PDB entry 6YXD | X-ray diffraction, 2.90 A resolution | chains A and H of the 3 polymer chains in the assembly

Chain A:
Name: Adiponectin receptor protein 2
Organism: Homo sapiens
UniProt: Q86V24 (PAQR2_HUMAN); residue numbers follow UniProt; this construct covers 100-386
Amino-acid sequence (292 residues; row label = number of the first residue in the row; note: 99 numbers in that range are skipped by the numbering (no residue carries them; nothing is unmodelled there); numbers below 1 keep their minus sign (Gly-4 is residue -4)):
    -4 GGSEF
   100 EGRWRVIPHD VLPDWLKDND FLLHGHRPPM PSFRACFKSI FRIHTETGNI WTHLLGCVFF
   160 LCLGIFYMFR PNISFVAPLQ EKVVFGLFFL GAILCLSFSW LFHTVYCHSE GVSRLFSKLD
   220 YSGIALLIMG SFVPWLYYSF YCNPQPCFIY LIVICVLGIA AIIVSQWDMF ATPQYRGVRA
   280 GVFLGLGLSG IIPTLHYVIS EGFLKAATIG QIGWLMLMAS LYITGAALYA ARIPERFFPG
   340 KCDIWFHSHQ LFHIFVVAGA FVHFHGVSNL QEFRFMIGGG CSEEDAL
Unresolved in the structure: -4 to -2, 383-386
Sequence notes: expression tag (-4 to 0)
Swiss-Prot annotation at these positions:
  - binding site (Zn(2+)): His202, His348, His352
  - mutagenesis: His202 (H202A: Abolishes response to ADIPOQ binding; when associated with A-219; A-348 and A-352), Asp219 (D219A: Impairs response to ADIPOQ binding. Abolishes response to ADIPOQ binding; when associated with A-202; A-348 and A-352), His348 (H348A: Impairs response to ADIPOQ binding. Abolishes response to ADIPOQ binding; when associated with A-202; A-219 and A-352), His352 (H352A: Abolishes response to ADIPOQ binding; when associated with A-202; A-219 and A-348)
Bound ions: Zn2+: His202, His348, His352

Chain H:
Name: V region heavy chain
Organism: Homo sapiens
Amino-acid sequence (119 residues; row label = number of the first residue in the row):
     1 EVLLQQSGPE LVKPGASVRI TCKASGYTFT DFNMDWVKQS PGKSLEWIGD FNPNSGGSIY
    61 NQKFKDKATF TVDKSSSTAY MELRSLTFED TAVYYCARET GTAWFAYWGQ GTLVTVSAA

Interface between chain A and chain H:
Pairs across the interface (19):
  Arg102(A) - Asp50(H)  salt bridge
  Arg102(A) - Ile59(H)
  Arg102(A) - Thr102(H)
  Trp103(A) - Gly101(H)
  Trp103(A) - Thr102(H)
  Arg104(A) - Thr30(H)  hydrogen bond (side chain-backbone)
  Arg104(A) - Asp31(H)
  Arg104(A) - Phe32(H)
  Arg104(A) - Asn33(H)  hydrogen bond
  Arg104(A) - Asn52(H)  hydrogen bond
  Arg104(A) - Asn54(H)
  Arg104(A) - Gly101(H)  hydrogen bond (backbone-backbone)
  Ile106(A) - Phe32(H)  hydrophobic
  Ile106(A) - Gly101(H)
  Pro107(A) - Asp31(H)
  Pro107(A) - Phe32(H)
  Val110(A) - Phe32(H)  hydrophobic
  His123(A) - Asp31(H)  salt bridge
  Pro127(A) - Gly101(H)
Also at the interface, not in a pair above, chain A (11 interface residues in all): Val105, Pro128, Met129
Also at the interface, not in a pair above, chain H (12 interface residues in all): Pro53, Thr100

In short:
Chain A and chain H form an interface of 11 and 12 residues respectively; the contacts include 4 hydrogen
bonds and 2 salt bridges. Polar contacts include Arg102(A)-Asp50(H), His123(A)-Asp31(H) and
Arg104(A)-Thr30(H). From UniProt: 3 Zn2+-binding residues and 4 mutagenesis sites on chain A.
Chain A is Adiponectin receptor protein 2 and chain H is V region heavy chain, both from Homo sapiens; the
structure, Room temperature structure of human adiponectin receptor 2 (ADIPOR2) at 2.9 A resolution, was
determined by X-ray diffraction together with 6YX9, 6YXF and 6YXG from the same study.
